Entry 5DWZ (X-ray diffraction, 2.04 A resolution); this record covers chains F and E of the 4 polymer chains in the assembly.

[Chain F]
Molecule: 3-oxoacyl-[acyl-carrier-protein] synthase 3
Organism: Pseudomonas aeruginosa
Notes: EC 2.3.1.180
UniProtKB: A0A0C6EZ24 (A0A0C6EZ24_PSEAI); residues 2-348 here = UniProt positions 2-348
Sequence (350 residues; each row starts with the number of its first residue; numbers below 1 keep their minus sign (Ser-1 is residue -1)):
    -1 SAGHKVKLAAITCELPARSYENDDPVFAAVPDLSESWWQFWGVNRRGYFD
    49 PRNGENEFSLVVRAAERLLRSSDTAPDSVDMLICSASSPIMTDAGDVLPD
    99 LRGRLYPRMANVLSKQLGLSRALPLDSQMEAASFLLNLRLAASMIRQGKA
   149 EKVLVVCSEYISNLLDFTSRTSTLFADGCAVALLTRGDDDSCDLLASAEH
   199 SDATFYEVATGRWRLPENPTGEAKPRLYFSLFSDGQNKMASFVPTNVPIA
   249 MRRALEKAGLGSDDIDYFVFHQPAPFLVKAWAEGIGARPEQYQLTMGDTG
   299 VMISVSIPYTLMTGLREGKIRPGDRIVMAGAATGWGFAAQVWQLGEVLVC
Unresolved in the structure: -1 to 0, 186, 215-221
Construct notes: expression tag (-1 to 1); engineered mutation Ala129 (Cys in A0A0C6EZ24)
Ligand contacts: MPO (3[N-morpholino]propane sulfonic acid): Ser34, Trp35, Phe38, Trp39
What the authors report for this chain:
  - catalytic residues: His269
  - specificity-determining residues: Val299
  - binding site for 2-amino-2-hydroxymethyl-propane-1,3-diol: Trp35 (by similarity / conservation)
  - binding site for phosphate ion: Arg168 (by similarity / conservation)
  - mutagenesis - C129A: unchanged binding to 2-ABA
  - mutagenesis - C129A: unchanged binding to 2-AA
  - mutagenesis - H269A (10,000-fold): decreased catalytic activity
  - mutagenesis - H269A (1.5-2-fold): increased binding to 2-ABA
  - mutagenesis - H269A (1.5-2-fold): increased binding to 2-AA
  - mutagenesis - V299N (5-fold): increased catalytic activity on malonyl-CoA

[Chain E]
Molecule: 3-oxoacyl-(Acyl carrier protein) synthase III
Organism: Pseudomonas aeruginosa
UniProtKB: A0A072ZZD2 (A0A072ZZD2_PSEAI); residue numbers follow UniProt; this construct covers 1-283
Sequence (283 residues; each row starts with the number of its first residue):
     1 MLIQAVGVNLPPSYVCLEGPLGGERPRAQGDEMLMQRLLPAVREALDEAA
    51 VKPEEIDLIVGLALSPDHLIENRDIMAPKIGHPLQKVLGANRAHVFDLTD
   101 SSLARALYVVDTLASDQGYRNVLVVRGESSQGLEVDSESGFALADGALAL
   151 LCRPTGKAAFRRGALGGDPAQEWLPLSIPLNTDIRQVGDVKGHLNLPAQP
   201 GLPEAVRAGFTRLAGDFPQLNWVREEWFGQGRPDGRCLGPFELASQLRAA
   251 QRDRLDELLLISFDPFGMVVEGVTLELAGEAHA
Unresolved in the structure: 280-283
Bound ions: Na+ near Leu165 (its only coordinating residue here)

[Interface between chain F and chain E]
Residue-residue contacts (108; chain F residue first):
  Met79(F) - Val109(E)  hydrophobic
  Pro87(F) - Met76(E)  hydrophobic
  Leu99(F) - Ser177(E)
  Leu99(F) - Pro179(E)  hydrophobic
  Gly101(F) - Pro179(E)
  Gly101(F) - Leu180(E)  hydrogen bond (backbone-backbone)
  Arg102(F) - Ile178(E)
  Arg102(F) - Leu180(E)
  Leu103(F) - Pro66(E)  hydrophobic
  Leu103(F) - Ile178(E)  hydrogen bond (backbone-backbone)
  Leu103(F) - Lys191(E)
  Leu103(F) - Gly192(E)
  Tyr104(F) - Ala63(E)
  Tyr104(F) - Leu64(E)  hydrogen bond (side chain-backbone)
  Tyr104(F) - Lys79(E)
  Tyr104(F) - Asp100(E)
  Tyr104(F) - Ser177(E)
  Tyr104(F) - Ile178(E)  hydrogen bond (backbone-backbone)
  Tyr104(F) - Phe266(E)  hydrophobic
  Pro105(F) - Asp100(E)
  Pro105(F) - Phe266(E)  hydrophobic
  Arg106(F) - Thr99(E)
  Arg106(F) - Asp100(E)  hydrogen bond (backbone-side chain)
  Asn109(F) - Asp100(E)  hydrogen bond
  Asn109(F) - Phe266(E)
  Leu121(F) - Arg105(E)
  Leu121(F) - Phe160(E)  hydrophobic
  Leu121(F) - Arg162(E)
  Leu121(F) - Glu271(E)
  Pro122(F) - Arg105(E)  hydrogen bond (backbone-side chain)
  Pro122(F) - Arg162(E)
  Leu123(F) - Leu98(E)  hydrophobic
  Leu123(F) - Val109(E)  hydrophobic
  Asp124(F) - Leu98(E)
  Asp124(F) - Thr99(E)
  Asp124(F) - Asp100(E)
  Ser125(F) - Asp97(E)
  Ser125(F) - Leu98(E)
  Gln126(F) - Lys79(E)
  Gln126(F) - Phe96(E)
  Gln126(F) - Asp97(E)  hydrogen bond (backbone-backbone)
  Met127(F) - His94(E)  hydrogen bond
  Glu128(F) - Pro78(E)
  Leu134(F) - Phe96(E)  hydrophobic
  Arg137(F) - Leu113(E)
  Arg137(F) - Asp116(E)  salt bridge
  Arg137(F) - Gln117(E)
  Leu138(F) - Val109(E)  hydrophobic
  Leu138(F) - Leu113(E)  hydrophobic
  Ser141(F) - Thr112(E)
  Ser141(F) - Leu113(E)
  Ser141(F) - Asp116(E)  hydrogen bond
  Met142(F) - Tyr108(E)  hydrophobic
  Met142(F) - Thr112(E)
  Arg144(F) - Asp116(E)
  Gln145(F) - Thr112(E)  hydrogen bond (side chain-backbone)
  Gln145(F) - Ser115(E)  hydrogen bond
  Gln145(F) - Asp116(E)
  Gln145(F) - Gly156(E)
  Lys147(F) - Tyr108(E)
  Lys147(F) - Thr112(E)  hydrogen bond
  Lys147(F) - Gly156(E)  hydrogen bond (side chain-backbone)
  Ser195(F) - Gln117(E)  hydrogen bond
  Glu197(F) - His94(E)
  Glu197(F) - Gln117(E)  hydrogen bond
  Glu197(F) - Tyr119(E)
  His198(F) - Ala93(E)
  Ser199(F) - Gln85(E)  hydrogen bond (backbone-side chain)
  Ser199(F) - Ala93(E)  hydrogen bond (backbone-backbone)
  Ser199(F) - His94(E)
  Ser199(F) - Val95(E)  hydrogen bond (side chain-backbone)
  Asp200(F) - Gln85(E)
  Ala201(F) - His82(E)
  Ala201(F) - Gln85(E)
  Ala201(F) - Lys86(E)
  Thr202(F) - Lys86(E)
  Tyr204(F) - Ile70(E)  hydrophobic
  Tyr204(F) - Ile75(E)
  Tyr204(F) - Ala77(E)
  Tyr204(F) - Pro78(E)  hydrogen bond (side chain-backbone)
  Tyr204(F) - His82(E)
  Tyr204(F) - Pro83(E)
  Glu205(F) - Lys86(E)  salt bridge
  Ala207(F) - Pro78(E)
  Thr208(F) - Ala77(E)
  Gly209(F) - Asp74(E)
  Gly209(F) - Ile75(E)
  Gly209(F) - Met76(E)  hydrogen bond (backbone-backbone)
  Gly209(F) - Ala77(E)  hydrogen bond (backbone-backbone)
  Arg210(F) - Asn72(E)
  Arg210(F) - Asp74(E)
  Arg210(F) - Ile75(E)
  Arg210(F) - Met76(E)
  Trp211(F) - Pro66(E)  hydrogen bond (side chain-backbone)
  Trp211(F) - Asp67(E)
  Trp211(F) - Asp74(E)  hydrogen bond (backbone-backbone)
  Trp211(F) - Met76(E)
  Trp211(F) - Lys191(E)
  Leu213(F) - Arg185(E)
  Leu213(F) - Gln186(E)
  Leu213(F) - Val187(E)  hydrophobic
  Lys222(F) - Asn181(E)
  Lys222(F) - Thr182(E)
  Lys222(F) - Ile184(E)
  Pro223(F) - Met76(E)  hydrophobic
  Lys255(F) - Gln117(E)
  Thr331(F) - Pro78(E)
  Gly332(F) - His82(E)  hydrogen bond (backbone-side chain)
Interface residues without a listed pair, chain F (50 interface residues in all): Ile88, Leu96, Ala196, Trp333
Interface residues without a listed pair, chain E (57 interface residues in all): Asn91, Ser101, Leu133, Pro175, Leu176, Asp264, Gly267

[Summary]
Chain F and chain E form an interface of 50 and 57 residues respectively, with 25 hydrogen bonds and 2 salt
bridges. Polar contacts include Arg137(F)-Asp116(E), Glu205(F)-Lys86(E) and Tyr104(F)-Leu64(E). Bound to chain
F: compound MPO. The paper reports the catalytic residue His269(F); H269A of chain F reduces catalytic
activity; 3 substitutions were tested in all.
Chain F is 3-oxoacyl-[acyl-carrier-protein] synthase 3 and chain E is 3-oxoacyl-(Acyl carrier protein)
synthase III, both from Pseudomonas aeruginosa; the structure, Structural and functional characterization of
PqsBC, a condensing enzyme in the biosynthesis of the Pseudomonas aeruginosa ..., was determined by X-ray
diffraction.
